Entry 9CU1 (electron microscopy, 2.83 A resolution); this record covers chains E and F of the 14 polymer chains in the assembly.

[Chain E (and F)]
Name: Nitrogenase iron protein 1
From: Azotobacter vinelandii
Notes: EC 1.18.6.1; chain F of this document is another copy of the same molecule, construct and numbering; everything in this record applies to it too
Reference sequence: P00459 (NIFH1_AZOVI); residues 1-290 here = UniProt positions 1-290
Chain sequence (290 residues; row label = number of the first residue in the row):
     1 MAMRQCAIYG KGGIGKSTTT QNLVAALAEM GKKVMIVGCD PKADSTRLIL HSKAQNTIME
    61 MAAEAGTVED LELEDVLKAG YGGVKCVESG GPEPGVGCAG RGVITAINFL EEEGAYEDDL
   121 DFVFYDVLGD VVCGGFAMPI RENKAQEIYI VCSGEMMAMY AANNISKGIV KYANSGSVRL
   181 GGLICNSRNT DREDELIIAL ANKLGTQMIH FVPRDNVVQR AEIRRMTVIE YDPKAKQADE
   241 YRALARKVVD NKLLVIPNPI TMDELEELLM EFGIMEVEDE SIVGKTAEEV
Unresolved in the structure: 1-2, 277-290 (chain F: 1, 82, 286-290)
Bound ions: Mg2+: Ser-17 (together with ADP); 4Fe-4S cluster Fe: Cys-98, Cys-133 (shared with Cys-98(F), Cys-133(F) of chain F)
Small-molecule neighbours:
  - ADP (adenosine-5'-diphosphate): Gly-12, Gly-13, Ile-14, Gly-15, Lys-16, Ser-17, Thr-18, Thr-19, Asn-186, Val-212, Pro-213, Arg-214, Asp-215, Val-218, Gln-219, Tyr-241
  - 4Fe-4S cluster (SF4): Cys-98, Ala-99, Gly-100, Cys-133, Gly-134, Phe-136
Swiss-Prot annotation at these positions:
  - binding site (ATP): Gly-10 to Ser-17
  - binding site ([4Fe-4S] cluster): Cys-98, Cys-133
  - modified residue: Arg-101 (ADP-ribosylarginine)

[Interface between chain E and chain F]
Pairs across the interface (47):
  Lys-11(E) with Gly-12(F)
  Lys-42(E) with Met-157(F); Tyr-160(F)
  Lys-53(E) with Asp-263(F), salt bridge
  Glu-93(E) with Lys-167(F), salt bridge
  Pro-94(E) with Val-132(F), hydrophobic; Asn-164(F); Lys-167(F); Lys-171(F)
  Gly-95(E) with Val-132(F), hydrogen bond (backbone-backbone); Lys-171(F); Tyr-172(F), hydrogen bond (backbone-side chain)
  Val-96(E) with Lys-171(F)
  Ala-99(E) with Cys-133(F), hydrophobic
  Asp-130(E) with Asp-130(F)
  Val-131(E) with Ala-99(F), hydrophobic
  Val-132(E) with Pro-94(F), hydrophobic; Gly-95(F), hydrogen bond (backbone-backbone)
  Cys-133(E) with Gly-97(F)
  Ala-137(E) with Gly-95(F)
  Met-157(E) with Gly-12(F); Gly-13(F); Lys-42(F)
  Tyr-160(E) with Pro-41(F), hydrogen bond (side chain-backbone); Lys-42(F)
  Asn-164(E) with Pro-94(F)
  Lys-167(E) with Pro-94(F)
  Gly-168(E) with Pro-94(F)
  Lys-171(E) with Val-96(F)
  Tyr-172(E) with Gly-95(F), hydrogen bond (side chain-backbone); Val-96(F)
  Glu-222(E) with Met-275(F)
  Ile-223(E) with Glu-278(F); Ile-282(F)
  Arg-224(E) with Ile-282(F); Val-283(F); Lys-285(F)
  Met-226(E) with Val-283(F); Lys-285(F)
  Met-262(E) with Lys-42(F)
  Asp-263(E) with Lys-53(F)
  Glu-266(E) with Arg-47(F), salt bridge; Lys-53(F), salt bridge
  Met-270(E) with Ile-223(F), hydrophobic
  Glu-276(E) with Gln-219(F); Arg-220(F), hydrogen bond (side chain-backbone); Ile-223(F)
Also at the interface, not in a pair above, chain E (35 interface residues in all): Gly-13, Gly-97, Gly-134, Glu-155, Met-156, Arg-225
Also at the interface, not in a pair above, chain F (35 interface residues in all): Val-131, Gly-168, Asn-216, Glu-276, Glu-280, Gly-284

[Overview]
Chain E and chain F each contribute 35 residues to their interface; the contacts include 6 hydrogen bonds and
4 salt bridges. Among the polar pairs are Lys-53(E)/Asp-263(F), Glu-93(E)/Lys-167(F) and Glu-266(E)/Arg-47(F).
Ligands of chain E: ADP and 4Fe-4S cluster.
Both chains are Nitrogenase iron protein 1 (Azotobacter vinelandii). Entry 9CU1 (Azotobacter vinelandii
filamentous 2:2:1 MoFeP:FeP:FeSII-Complex (termini; C1 symmetry)) was determined by electron microscopy
together with 9CTZ, 9CU0 and 9CU2 from the same study.
